PDB entry 2ADD | X-ray diffraction, 2.50 A resolution | chain A

== Chain A ==
Name: fructan 1-exohydrolase IIa
Source organism: Cichorium intybus
Notes: EC 3.2.1.153
UniProt: Q93X60 (Q93X60_CICIN); residues 1-543 here correspond to UniProt positions 39-581 (UniProt number = residue number + 38)
Amino-acid sequence (543 residues; numbered 1 to 543; the number before each row is that of its first residue):
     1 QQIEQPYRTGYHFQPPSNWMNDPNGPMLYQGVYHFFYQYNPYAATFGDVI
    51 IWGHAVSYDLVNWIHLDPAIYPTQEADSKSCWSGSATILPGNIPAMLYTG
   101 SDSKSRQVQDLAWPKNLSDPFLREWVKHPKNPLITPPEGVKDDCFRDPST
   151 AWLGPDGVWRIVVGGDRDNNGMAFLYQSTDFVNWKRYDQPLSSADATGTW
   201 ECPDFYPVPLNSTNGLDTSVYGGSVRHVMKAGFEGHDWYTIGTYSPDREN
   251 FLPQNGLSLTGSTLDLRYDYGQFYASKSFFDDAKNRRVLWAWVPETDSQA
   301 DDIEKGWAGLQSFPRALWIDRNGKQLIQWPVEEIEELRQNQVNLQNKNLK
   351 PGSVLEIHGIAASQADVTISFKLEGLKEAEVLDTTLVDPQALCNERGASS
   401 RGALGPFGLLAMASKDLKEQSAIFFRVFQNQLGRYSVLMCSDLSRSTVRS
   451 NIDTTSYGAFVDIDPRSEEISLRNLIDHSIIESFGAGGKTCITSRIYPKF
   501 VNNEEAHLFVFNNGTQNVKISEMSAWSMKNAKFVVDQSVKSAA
Unresolved in the structure: 1, 539-543
Disulfide bonds: Cys-393/Cys-440
Glycans and other covalent adducts: N-acetylglucosamine (NAG) linked to Asn-116, Asn-513

== Summary ==
Covalently linked N-acetylglucosamine: at Asn-116 and Asn-513.
Chain A is fructan 1-exohydrolase IIa (Cichorium intybus); the structure, Crystal structure of fructan
1-exohydrolase IIa from Cichorium intybus in complex with sucrose, was determined by X-ray diffraction (same
publication as 2ADE, 2AEY and 2AEZ).
